PDB entry 3ZHR | X-ray diffraction, 2.10 A resolution | chains A and B

Chain A (and B):
Protein: Multifunctional 2-oxoglutarate metabolism enzyme
Source organism: Mycobacterium smegmatis
Notes: EC 2.2.1.5, 4.1.1.71, 1.2.4.2, 2.3.1.61; fragment: suca-like catalytic domain, residues 361-1227; chain B of this document is another copy of the same molecule, construct and numbering; everything in this record applies to it too
Reference sequence: A0R2B1 (KGD_MYCS2); residue numbers follow UniProt; this construct covers 361-1227
Amino-acid sequence (868 residues; each row starts with the number of its first residue):
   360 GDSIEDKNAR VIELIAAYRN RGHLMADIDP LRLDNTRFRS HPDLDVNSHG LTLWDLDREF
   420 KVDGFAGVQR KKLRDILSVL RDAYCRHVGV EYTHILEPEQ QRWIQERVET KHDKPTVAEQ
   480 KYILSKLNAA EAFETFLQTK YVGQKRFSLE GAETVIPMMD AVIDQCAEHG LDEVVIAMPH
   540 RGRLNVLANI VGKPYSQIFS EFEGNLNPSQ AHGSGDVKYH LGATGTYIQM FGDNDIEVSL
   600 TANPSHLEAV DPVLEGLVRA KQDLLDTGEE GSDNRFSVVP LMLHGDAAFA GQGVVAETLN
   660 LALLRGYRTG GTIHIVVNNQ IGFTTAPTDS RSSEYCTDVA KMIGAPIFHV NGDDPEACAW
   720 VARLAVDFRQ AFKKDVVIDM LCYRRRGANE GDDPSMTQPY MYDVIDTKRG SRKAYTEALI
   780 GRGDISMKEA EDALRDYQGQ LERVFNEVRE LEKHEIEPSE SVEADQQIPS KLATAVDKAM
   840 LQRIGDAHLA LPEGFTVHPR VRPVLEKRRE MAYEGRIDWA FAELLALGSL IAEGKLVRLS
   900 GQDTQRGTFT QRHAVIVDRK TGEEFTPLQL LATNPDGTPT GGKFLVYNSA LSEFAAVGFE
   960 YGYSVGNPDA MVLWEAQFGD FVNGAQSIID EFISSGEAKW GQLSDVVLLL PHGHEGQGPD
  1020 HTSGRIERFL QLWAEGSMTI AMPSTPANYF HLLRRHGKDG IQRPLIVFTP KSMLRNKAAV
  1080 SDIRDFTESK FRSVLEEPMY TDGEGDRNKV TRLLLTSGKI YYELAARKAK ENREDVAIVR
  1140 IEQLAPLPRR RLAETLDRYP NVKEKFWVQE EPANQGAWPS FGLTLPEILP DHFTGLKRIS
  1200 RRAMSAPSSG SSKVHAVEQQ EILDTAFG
Disordered / not traced: 360-365, 399-409, 421-427, 563-568, 815-830 (chain B: 360-362, 399-410, 421-428, 563-568, 815-830)
Differences from the reference sequence: expression tag (360); engineered mutation Ala747 (His in A0R2B1)
Swiss-Prot annotation at these positions:
  - binding site (thiamine diphosphate): Arg540, Ser604, Leu606, Asp645, Ala646, Ala647, Asn678
  - binding site (2-oxoglutarate): His579, Ser604, His1020
  - binding site (Mg(2+)): Asp645, Asn678, Ile680
  - binding site (acetyl-CoA): Thr1038, Arg1054, Lys1089, Ser1092, Gln1142, Arg1149, Arg1150
  - mutagenesis: His539 (H539A: Loss of KG decarboxylase activity), His579 (H579A: Loss of KG decarboxylase activity), Arg781 (R781A: Increase in KG decarboxylase activity), His1020 (H1020A: Loss of KG decarboxylase activity), Glu1034 (E1034A: Loss of activation by acetyl-CoA), Arg1062 (R1062A: Loss of activation by acetyl-CoA)
Metal / ion sites: Mg2+: Asp645, Asn678, Ile680 (together with thiamine diphosphate); Ca2+: Asp1004, His1055, Asp1058, Ile1060
Residues lining bound ligands:
  - thiamine diphosphate (TPP), molecule 1: Arg540, Ser604, His605, Leu606, Gly644, Asp645, Ala646, Ala647, Gln651, Asn678, Ile680, Gly681, Phe682
  - thiamine diphosphate (TPP), molecule 2: Gln901, Leu950, Glu952, Gln976, Phe980

How chain A and chain B interact:
Pairs across the interface (229; chain A residue first):
  Lys366(A) - Glu364(B)
  Asn367(A) - Glu364(B)  hydrogen bond
  Ala368(A) - Ile371(B)  hydrophobic
  Ile371(A) - Ile371(B)  hydrophobic
  Ile371(A) - Glu372(B)
  Arg380(A) - Thr452(B)  hydrogen bond (side chain-backbone)
  Arg380(A) - His453(B)
  Arg380(A) - Ile454(B)  hydrogen bond (side chain-backbone)
  Arg380(A) - Leu455(B)  hydrogen bond (side chain-backbone)
  Arg380(A) - Glu456(B)
  Arg380(A) - Pro457(B)
  Arg380(A) - Gln460(B)
  Leu383(A) - Leu455(B)  hydrophobic
  Thr452(A) - Arg380(B)  hydrogen bond (backbone-side chain)
  His453(A) - Arg380(B)
  Ile454(A) - Arg380(B)  hydrogen bond (backbone-side chain)
  Leu455(A) - Arg380(B)
  Leu455(A) - Leu383(B)  hydrophobic
  Leu455(A) - Glu693(B)
  Gln460(A) - Arg380(B)
  Glu562(A) - Ser1210(B)  hydrogen bond
  Glu562(A) - Ser1211(B)  hydrogen bond (side chain-backbone)
  Glu562(A) - Lys1212(B)  hydrogen bond (side chain-backbone)
  His571(A) - Thr907(B)  hydrogen bond (side chain-backbone)
  His571(A) - Phe908(B)
  His571(A) - Phe977(B)
  His571(A) - Gln1016(B)  hydrogen bond (backbone-side chain)
  Gly572(A) - Gln1016(B)
  Gly572(A) - His1020(B)
  Ser573(A) - Gln1016(B)  hydrogen bond (backbone-backbone)
  Ser573(A) - His1020(B)
  Pro603(A) - Asp1019(B)
  Ser604(A) - Asp1019(B)  hydrogen bond (backbone-side chain)
  Ser604(A) - His1020(B)  hydrogen bond
  His605(A) - Asp979(B)  hydrogen bond (side chain-backbone)
  His605(A) - Phe980(B)
  His605(A) - Asn982(B)  hydrogen bond
  His605(A) - Asp1019(B)  salt bridge
  Leu606(A) - Leu950(B)  hydrophobic
  Ala646(A) - Leu950(B)
  Ala647(A) - Leu950(B)
  Ala649(A) - Asn659(B)
  Ala649(A) - Met701(B)
  Gly650(A) - Glu656(B)
  Gly650(A) - Asn659(B)
  Gly650(A) - Leu950(B)
  Gly650(A) - Ser951(B)  hydrogen bond (backbone-side chain)
  Gln651(A) - Glu656(B)
  Gln651(A) - Leu950(B)  hydrogen bond (side chain-backbone)
  Gln651(A) - Ser951(B)
  Gln651(A) - Glu952(B)  hydrogen bond
  Gly652(A) - Gly652(B)
  Gly652(A) - Glu656(B)  hydrogen bond (backbone-side chain)
  Ala655(A) - Ala655(B)  hydrophobic
  Glu656(A) - Gly650(B)
  Glu656(A) - Gln651(B)
  Glu656(A) - Gly652(B)  hydrogen bond (side chain-backbone)
  Asn659(A) - Ala649(B)
  Asn659(A) - Gly650(B)
  Asn659(A) - Ser689(B)  hydrogen bond (side chain-backbone)
  Asn659(A) - Arg690(B)
  Asn659(A) - Ser691(B)  hydrogen bond (backbone-side chain)
  Leu660(A) - Ser691(B)
  Ala661(A) - Ser691(B)  hydrogen bond (backbone-side chain)
  Leu662(A) - Ser691(B)  hydrogen bond (backbone-side chain)
  Leu663(A) - Thr687(B)
  Leu663(A) - Asp688(B)
  Leu663(A) - Arg690(B)
  Leu663(A) - Ser691(B)
  Arg664(A) - Asp688(B)  salt bridge
  Gly681(A) - Asp902(B)
  Phe682(A) - Asp902(B)
  Phe682(A) - Arg905(B)
  Phe682(A) - Thr907(B)
  Phe682(A) - Gln976(B)
  Thr683(A) - Asp902(B)  hydrogen bond
  Thr683(A) - Arg905(B)
  Thr684(A) - Asp902(B)  hydrogen bond
  Thr684(A) - Asn947(B)
  Thr687(A) - Leu663(B)
  Asp688(A) - Leu663(B)
  Asp688(A) - Arg664(B)  salt bridge
  Asp688(A) - Ser948(B)
  Asp688(A) - Ala949(B)
  Ser689(A) - Asn659(B)  hydrogen bond (backbone-side chain)
  Ser689(A) - Ala949(B)
  Arg690(A) - Asn659(B)
  Arg690(A) - Leu663(B)
  Ser691(A) - Asn659(B)  hydrogen bond (side chain-backbone)
  Ser691(A) - Leu660(B)
  Ser691(A) - Ala661(B)  hydrogen bond (side chain-backbone)
  Ser691(A) - Leu662(B)  hydrogen bond (side chain-backbone)
  Ser691(A) - Leu663(B)
  Ser691(A) - Ile702(B)
  Ser692(A) - Met701(B)  hydrogen bond (side chain-backbone)
  Glu693(A) - Leu455(B)
  Asp697(A) - Met701(B)
  Val698(A) - Met701(B)  hydrophobic
  Met701(A) - Ala649(B)
  Met701(A) - Ser692(B)  hydrogen bond (backbone-side chain)
  Met701(A) - Asp697(B)
  Met701(A) - Val698(B)  hydrophobic
  Asn748(A) - Arg905(B)  hydrogen bond
  Asp751(A) - Arg905(B)  salt bridge
  Asp752(A) - His857(B)  salt bridge
  Asp752(A) - Arg859(B)  salt bridge
  Ser754(A) - His857(B)  hydrogen bond
  Met755(A) - His857(B)
  Met755(A) - Val860(B)  hydrophobic
  Met755(A) - Thr909(B)
  Met755(A) - Val916(B)
  Thr756(A) - Arg905(B)
  Pro758(A) - Val916(B)
  Pro758(A) - Asp917(B)
  Pro758(A) - Arg918(B)
  Asp762(A) - Arg918(B)  salt bridge
  His857(A) - Asp752(B)  salt bridge
  His857(A) - Ser754(B)  hydrogen bond
  His857(A) - Met755(B)
  Arg859(A) - Gly750(B)  hydrogen bond (side chain-backbone)
  Val860(A) - Met755(B)  hydrophobic
  Asp902(A) - Gly681(B)
  Asp902(A) - Phe682(B)
  Asp902(A) - Thr683(B)  hydrogen bond
  Asp902(A) - Thr684(B)  hydrogen bond
  Arg905(A) - Phe682(B)
  Arg905(A) - Thr683(B)
  Arg905(A) - Asn748(B)  hydrogen bond
  Arg905(A) - Asp751(B)  salt bridge
  Arg905(A) - Thr756(B)
  Thr907(A) - His571(B)  hydrogen bond (backbone-side chain)
  Thr907(A) - Phe682(B)
  Phe908(A) - His571(B)
  Thr909(A) - Met755(B)
  Val916(A) - Met755(B)
  Val916(A) - Pro758(B)
  Asp917(A) - Pro758(B)
  Arg918(A) - Ser754(B)
  Arg918(A) - Pro758(B)
  Arg918(A) - Asp762(B)  salt bridge
  Asn947(A) - Thr684(B)
  Ser948(A) - Asp688(B)
  Ala949(A) - Asp688(B)
  Ala949(A) - Ser689(B)
  Leu950(A) - Leu606(B)  hydrophobic
  Leu950(A) - Ala646(B)
  Leu950(A) - Ala647(B)
  Leu950(A) - Gly650(B)
  Leu950(A) - Gln651(B)  hydrogen bond (backbone-side chain)
  Ser951(A) - Gly650(B)  hydrogen bond (side chain-backbone)
  Ser951(A) - Gln651(B)
  Glu952(A) - Gln651(B)  hydrogen bond
  Gln976(A) - Phe682(B)
  Phe977(A) - His571(B)
  Asp979(A) - His605(B)  hydrogen bond (backbone-side chain)
  Phe980(A) - His605(B)
  Asn982(A) - His605(B)  hydrogen bond
  Asn982(A) - Gln985(B)
  Asn982(A) - Ser986(B)
  Asn982(A) - Asp989(B)  hydrogen bond
  Asn982(A) - Glu990(B)  hydrogen bond
  Gly983(A) - Ser986(B)
  Gln985(A) - Asn982(B)
  Gln985(A) - Gln985(B)
  Gln985(A) - Arg1027(B)
  Ser986(A) - Asn982(B)
  Ser986(A) - Gly983(B)
  Asp989(A) - Asn982(B)  hydrogen bond
  Asp989(A) - Arg1024(B)  salt bridge
  Asp989(A) - Arg1027(B)  salt bridge
  Glu990(A) - Asn982(B)  hydrogen bond
  Glu990(A) - Asp1019(B)
  Ser993(A) - Ser1204(B)
  Ser994(A) - Ser1204(B)
  Ala997(A) - Ser1204(B)
  Lys998(A) - Pro1018(B)
  Lys998(A) - Ala1205(B)
  Gly1015(A) - Gln569(B)
  Gln1016(A) - Gln569(B)
  Gln1016(A) - His571(B)  hydrogen bond (side chain-backbone)
  Gln1016(A) - Gly572(B)
  Gln1016(A) - Ser573(B)  hydrogen bond (backbone-backbone)
  Pro1018(A) - Lys998(B)
  Asp1019(A) - Pro603(B)
  Asp1019(A) - Ser604(B)  hydrogen bond (side chain-backbone)
  Asp1019(A) - His605(B)  salt bridge
  Asp1019(A) - Glu990(B)
  His1020(A) - Gly572(B)
  His1020(A) - Ser573(B)  hydrogen bond (side chain-backbone)
  His1020(A) - Ser604(B)
  Arg1024(A) - Asp989(B)  salt bridge
  Arg1024(A) - Leu1031(B)
  Glu1026(A) - Gln1030(B)
  Arg1027(A) - Gln985(B)
  Arg1027(A) - Asp989(B)  salt bridge
  Arg1027(A) - Arg1027(B)
  Arg1027(A) - Gln1030(B)
  Arg1027(A) - Leu1031(B)
  Gln1030(A) - Glu1026(B)  hydrogen bond (side chain-backbone)
  Gln1030(A) - Arg1027(B)  hydrogen bond (side chain-backbone)
  Gln1030(A) - Gln1030(B)  hydrogen bond
  Gln1030(A) - Asn1173(B)  hydrogen bond (backbone-side chain)
  Leu1031(A) - Arg1024(B)
  Leu1031(A) - Arg1027(B)
  Leu1031(A) - Ser1204(B)
  Trp1032(A) - Asn1173(B)  hydrogen bond (backbone-side chain)
  Ala1033(A) - Met1203(B)
  Ala1033(A) - Ser1204(B)
  Ser1036(A) - Ser1204(B)
  Asn1173(A) - Gln1030(B)  hydrogen bond (side chain-backbone)
  Asn1173(A) - Trp1032(B)  hydrogen bond (side chain-backbone)
  Trp1177(A) - Leu1182(B)
  Pro1178(A) - Leu1182(B)
  Gly1181(A) - Leu1182(B)
  Leu1182(A) - Trp1177(B)
  Leu1182(A) - Pro1178(B)
  Leu1182(A) - Gly1181(B)
  Leu1182(A) - Leu1182(B)
  Met1203(A) - Ala1033(B)
  Ser1204(A) - Ser993(B)
  Ser1204(A) - Ser994(B)
  Ser1204(A) - Ala997(B)
  Ser1204(A) - Leu1031(B)
  Ser1204(A) - Ala1033(B)
  Ser1204(A) - Ser1036(B)
  Ala1205(A) - Lys998(B)
  Ser1210(A) - Glu562(B)  hydrogen bond
  Ser1211(A) - Glu562(B)  hydrogen bond
  Lys1212(A) - Glu562(B)
Interface residues without a listed pair, chain A (120 interface residues in all): Glu372, His382, Ala570, Val576, Leu658, Lys700, Ile702, His912, Ala1202, Gly1209
Interface residues without a listed pair, chain B (123 interface residues in all): His382, Ala570, Gly574, Val576, Leu658, Lys700, His912, Gly921, Ala1202, Gly1209

Summary:
Chain A and chain B form an interface of 120 and 123 residues respectively; the contacts include 63 hydrogen
bonds and 15 salt bridges. Polar contacts include His605(A)-Asp1019(B), Arg664(A)-Asp688(B) and
Asp751(A)-Arg905(B). Chain A binds thiamine diphosphate.
Both chains are Multifunctional 2-oxoglutarate metabolism enzyme (Mycobacterium smegmatis). Entry 3ZHR
(Crystal structure of the H747A mutant of the SucA domain of Mycobacterium smegmatis KGD showing the ...) was
determined by X-ray diffraction together with 3ZHQ, 3ZHS, 3ZHT, 3ZHU and 3ZHV from the same study.
